Entry 2Y5K (X-ray diffraction, 2.10 A resolution); this record covers chains A and D of the 4 polymer chains in the assembly.

[Chain A (and D)]
Name: Fructose-1,6-bisphosphatase 1
Source organism: Homo sapiens
Notes: EC 3.1.3.11; chain D of this document is another copy of the same molecule, construct and numbering; everything in this record applies to it too
UniProtKB: P09467 (F16P1_HUMAN); residues 0-337 here correspond to UniProt positions 1-338 (UniProt number = residue number + 1)
Sequence (338 residues; row label = number of the first residue in the row; numbering starts at 0):
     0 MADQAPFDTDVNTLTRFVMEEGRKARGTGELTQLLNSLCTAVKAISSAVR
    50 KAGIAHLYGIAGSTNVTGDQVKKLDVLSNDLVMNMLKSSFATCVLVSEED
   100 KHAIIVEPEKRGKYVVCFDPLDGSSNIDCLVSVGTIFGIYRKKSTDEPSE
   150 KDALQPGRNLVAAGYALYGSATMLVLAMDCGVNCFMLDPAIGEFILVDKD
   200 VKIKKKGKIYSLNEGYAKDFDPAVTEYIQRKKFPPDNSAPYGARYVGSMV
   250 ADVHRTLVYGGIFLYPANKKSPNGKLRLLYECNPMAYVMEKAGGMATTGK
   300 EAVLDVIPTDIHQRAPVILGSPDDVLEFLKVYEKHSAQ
Disordered / not traced: 0-8, 62-69, 337 (chain D: 0-8, 62-71, 337)
Sequence notes: variant Lys217 (Arg218 in P09467)
Residues lining bound ligands:
  - ro5207315 (YCU; 1-[5-(2-methoxyethyl)-4-methyl-thiophen-2-yl]sulfonyl-3-[4-methoxy-6-(methylcarbamoylamino)pyridin-2-yl]urea), molecule 1: Val17, Met18, Glu20, Gly21, Arg22, Ala24, Arg25, Gly26, Thr27, Gly28, Glu29, Leu30, Thr31, Tyr113, Met177, Asp178
  - ro5207315 (YCU), molecule 2: Gly26, Thr27, Gly28, Thr31
Curated features (UniProtKB/Swiss-Prot):
  - binding site (AMP): Val17 to Gly21, Thr27 to Thr31, Lys112, Tyr113, Arg140
  - binding site (Mg(2+)): Asp68, Glu97, Asp118, Leu120, Asp121, Glu280
  - binding site (substrate): Asp121 to Ser124, Asn212 to Tyr215, Arg243 to Met248, Tyr264, Lys274 to Arg276
  - modified residue: Ala1 (N-acetylalanine), Lys150 (N6-succinyllysine), Tyr215 (Phosphotyrosine), Tyr244 (Phosphotyrosine), Tyr264 (Phosphotyrosine)

[Interface between chain A and chain D]
Contacting residue pairs - 19 pairs, chain A then chain D:
  Thr39(A) - Ile59(D)
  Ala43(A) - Ile59(D)  hydrophobic
  His55(A) - Leu76(D)
  Gly58(A) - Asn83(D)  hydrogen bond (backbone-side chain)
  Ile59(A) - Thr39(D)
  Ile59(A) - Leu80(D)  hydrophobic
  Ile59(A) - Asn83(D)  hydrogen bond (backbone-side chain)
  Ile59(A) - Met84(D)  hydrophobic
  Ala60(A) - Leu76(D)  hydrophobic
  Ala60(A) - Asp79(D)
  Gly61(A) - Asn83(D)
  Leu76(A) - Ala60(D)  hydrophobic
  Asp79(A) - Ala60(D)
  Leu80(A) - Ile59(D)  hydrophobic
  Leu80(A) - Ala60(D)  hydrophobic
  Asn83(A) - Gly58(D)  hydrogen bond (side chain-backbone)
  Asn83(A) - Ile59(D)  hydrogen bond (side chain-backbone)
  Asn83(A) - Gly61(D)
  Met84(A) - Ile59(D)  hydrophobic
Interface residues without a listed pair, chain D (12 interface residues in all): Ala43, His55

[In short]
The chain A/chain D interface involves 12 residues from each chain, with 4 hydrogen bonds. Among the polar
pairs are Gly58(A)-Asn83(D) and Ile59(A)-Asn83(D). Chain A binds ro5207315. From UniProt: 13 AMP-binding
residues, 6 Mg2+-binding residues and 18 substrate-binding residues on chain A.
Chain A and chain D are both Fructose-1,6-bisphosphatase 1 (Homo sapiens); the structure, Orally active
aminopyridines as inhibitors of tetrameric fructose 1,6- bisphosphatase, was determined by X-ray diffraction,
deposited together with 2Y5L.
